4Q5I - chain A; structure by X-ray diffraction, 2.80 A resolution.

Chain A:
Protein: Ferrous iron transport protein B
Source organism: Escherichia coli
Notes: fragment: FeoB G-domain
UniProtKB: P33650 (FEOB_ECOLI); residues 1-270 here = UniProt positions 1-270
Sequence (270 residues; numbered 1 to 270; the number before each row is that of its first residue):
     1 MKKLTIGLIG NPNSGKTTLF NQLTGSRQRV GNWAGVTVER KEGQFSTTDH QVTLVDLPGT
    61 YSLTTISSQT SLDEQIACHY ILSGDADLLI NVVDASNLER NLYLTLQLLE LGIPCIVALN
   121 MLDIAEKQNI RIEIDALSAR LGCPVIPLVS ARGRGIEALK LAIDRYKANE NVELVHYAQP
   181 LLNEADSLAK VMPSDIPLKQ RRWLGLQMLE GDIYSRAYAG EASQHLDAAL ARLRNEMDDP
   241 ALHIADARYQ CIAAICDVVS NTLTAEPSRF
Disordered / not traced: 1-2
Differences from the reference sequence: engineered mutation Ala151 (Thr in P33650)
Swiss-Prot annotation at these positions:
  - binding site (GTP): Gly10 to Thr17, Gly35 to Glu39, Asp56 to Gly59, Asn120 to Asp123
  - mutagenesis: Asp94 (D94N: No effect), Asp123 (D123N: Loss of guanine nucleotide-binding specificity and Fe(2+) uptake), Ser150 to Ala158 (10-fold reduced affinity for GDP, corresponds to the G5 loop of human GNAI1, a slow GDP-releasing protein, in construct of residues 1-270), Ser150 (S150A: Dramatically reduced GDP release-rate, 5-fold increase in affinity for GDP, in construct of residues 1-270. GTP hydrolysis rate 1.5-fold higher than wild-type), Arg152 (R152A: GTP hydrolysis rate 1.3-fold slower than wild-type), Gly153 (G153A: GTP hydrolysis rate 1.8-fold slower than wild-type), Arg154 (R154A: Dramatically reduced GDP release-rate, in construct of residues 1-270. GTP hydrolysis rate 2.7-fold slower than wild-type)
Reported in the primary citation:
  - mutagenesis - T151A: decreased catalytic activity
  - mutagenesis - T151A (4-fold): decreased binding to GDP
  - mutagenesis - S150A (1.5-fold): increased catalytic activity on GTP

Summary:
Curated annotation (UniProt) lists 21 GTP-binding residues and 10 mutagenesis sites. From the paper: T151A
reduces catalytic activity; T151A reduces binding to GDP.
Chain A is Ferrous iron transport protein B (Escherichia coli); the structure, Crystal structure of a T151A
mutant of the E. coli FeoB G-domain, was determined by X-ray diffraction, deposited together with 4Q00.
